Entry 2QO8 (X-ray diffraction, 1.40 A resolution); this record covers chain A.

Chain A:
Name: Carbonic anhydrase 2
Source organism: Homo sapiens
Notes: EC 4.2.1.1
UniProt: P00918 (CAH2_HUMAN); the author numbering skips numbers that UniProt does not, so the offset changes along the chain: 2-125 = UniProt 2-125; 127-261 = UniProt 126-260
Chain sequence (259 residues; numbered 2 to 261; 1 number in that range is skipped by the numbering (no residue carries it; nothing is unmodelled there); the number before each row is that of its first residue):
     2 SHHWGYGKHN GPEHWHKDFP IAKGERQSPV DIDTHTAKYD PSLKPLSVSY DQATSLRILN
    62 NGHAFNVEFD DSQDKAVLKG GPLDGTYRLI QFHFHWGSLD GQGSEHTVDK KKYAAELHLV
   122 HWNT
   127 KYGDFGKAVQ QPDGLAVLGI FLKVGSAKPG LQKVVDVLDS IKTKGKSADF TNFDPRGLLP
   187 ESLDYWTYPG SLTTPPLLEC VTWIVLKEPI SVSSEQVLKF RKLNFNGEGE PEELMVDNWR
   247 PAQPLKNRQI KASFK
Swiss-Prot annotation at these positions:
  - active site: His-64 (Proton donor/acceptor)
  - binding site (Zn(2+)): His-94, His-96, His-119
  - binding site (substrate): Thr-199, Thr-200
  - site: Tyr-7 (Fine-tunes the proton-transfer properties of H-64), Asn-62 (Fine-tunes the proton-transfer properties of H-64), Asn-67 (Fine-tunes the proton-transfer properties of H-64), Gln-92 (Involved in the binding of some activators, including histamine and L-histidine)
  - modified residue: Ser-2 (N-acetylserine), Ser-166 (Phosphoserine), Ser-173 (Phosphoserine)
Metal / ion sites: mercuribenzoic acid Hg near Cys-206 (its only coordinating residue here)
Ligand contacts:
  - 3CC (N-[(2R)-5-(aminosulfonyl)-2,3-dihydro-1H-inden-2-yl]-2-propylpentanamide): Gln-92, His-94, His-96, Glu-106, His-119, Val-121, Phe-131, Val-135, Val-143, Ser-197, Leu-198, Thr-199, Thr-200, Pro-201, Pro-202, Leu-204, Trp-209
  - mercuribenzoic acid (MBO): Val-135, Gln-136, Gln-137, Pro-138, Glu-205, Cys-206
  - Zn2+ (ZN): His-94, His-96, Glu-106, His-119, Thr-199

In short:
Bound to chain A: Zn2+, mercuribenzoic acid and compound 3CC. From UniProt: active-site residue His-64, 3
Zn2+-binding residues and substrate-binding residues Thr-199 and Thr-200.
Chain A is Carbonic anhydrase 2 (Homo sapiens); the structure, Crystal structure of the complex of hcaii with
an indane-sulfonamide inhibitor, was determined by X-ray diffraction, deposited together with 2QOA.
